PDB entry 1Y17 | X-ray diffraction, 2.40 A resolution | chains A and B

# Chain A
Molecule: anticoagulant protein A
From: Deinagkistrodon acutus
UniProtKB: Q9DEF9 (Q9DEF9_AGKAC); residues 1-129 here correspond to UniProt positions 24-152 (UniProt number = residue number + 23)
Chain sequence (129 residues; row label = number of the first residue in the row):
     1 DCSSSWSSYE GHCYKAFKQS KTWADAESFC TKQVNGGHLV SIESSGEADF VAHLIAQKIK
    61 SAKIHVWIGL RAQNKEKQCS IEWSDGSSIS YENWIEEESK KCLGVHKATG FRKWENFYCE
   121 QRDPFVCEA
Disulfides: Cys-2/Cys-13, Cys-30/Cys-127, Cys-102/Cys-119
Metal / ion sites: Ca2+: Ser-41, Glu-43, Glu-47, Glu-128

# Chain B
Molecule: anticoagulant protein-B
From: Deinagkistrodon acutus
UniProtKB: Q9DEF8 (Q9DEF8_AGKAC); residues 1-123 here correspond to UniProt positions 24-146 (UniProt number = residue number + 23)
Chain sequence (123 residues; each row starts with the number of its first residue):
     1 DCPSDWSSYE GHCYKPFNEP KNWADAENFC TQQHTGSHLV SFQSTEEADF VVKLAFQTFD
    61 YGIFWMGLSK IWNQCNWQWS NAAMLKYTDW AEESYCVYFK STNNKWRSIT CRMIANFVCE
   121 FQA
Disulfides: Cys-2/Cys-13, Cys-30/Cys-119, Cys-96/Cys-111
Metal / ion sites: Ca2+: Ser-41, Gln-43, Glu-47, Glu-120

# How chain A and chain B interact
Disulfides between the chains: Cys-79(A)/Cys-75(B)
Pairs across the interface (94; chain A residue first):
  Glu-27(A) / Ser-80(B)  hydrogen bond
  His-38(A) / Ser-80(B)
  His-38(A) / Asn-81(B)
  Leu-39(A) / Ser-80(B)
  Val-40(A) / Trp-79(B)
  Ser-41(A) / Trp-79(B)
  Ser-41(A) / Asn-81(B)  hydrogen bond
  Ile-42(A) / Trp-79(B)
  Ile-42(A) / Tyr-87(B)
  Glu-43(A) / Ala-83(B)
  Glu-43(A) / Tyr-87(B)
  Ser-44(A) / Tyr-87(B)
  Ser-45(A) / Tyr-87(B)
  Ile-68(A) / Trp-79(B)  hydrophobic
  Gly-69(A) / Gln-78(B)
  Gly-69(A) / Trp-79(B)
  Gly-69(A) / Ser-80(B)  hydrogen bond (backbone-backbone)
  Leu-70(A) / Trp-77(B)
  Leu-70(A) / Gln-78(B)
  Leu-70(A) / Trp-79(B)
  Arg-71(A) / Asn-76(B)
  Arg-71(A) / Trp-77(B)
  Arg-71(A) / Gln-78(B)  hydrogen bond (backbone-backbone)
  Ala-72(A) / Cys-75(B)  hydrophobic
  Ala-72(A) / Asn-76(B)
  Ala-72(A) / Trp-77(B)
  Gln-73(A) / Asn-76(B)  hydrogen bond (backbone-backbone)
  Gln-73(A) / Gln-78(B)  hydrogen bond
  Asn-74(A) / Cys-75(B)
  Asn-74(A) / Asn-76(B)  hydrogen bond (side chain-backbone)
  Lys-77(A) / Trp-72(B)  hydrogen bond (backbone-side chain)
  Gln-78(A) / Ile-71(B)
  Gln-78(A) / Trp-72(B)
  Gln-78(A) / Trp-106(B)
  Cys-79(A) / Ile-71(B)  hydrogen bond (backbone-backbone)
  Cys-79(A) / Gln-74(B)
  Cys-79(A) / Cys-75(B)  disulfide
  Ser-80(A) / Ile-71(B)
  Ser-80(A) / Gln-74(B)
  Glu-82(A) / Leu-68(B)
  Trp-83(A) / Val-40(B)
  Trp-83(A) / Ser-41(B)
  Trp-83(A) / Phe-42(B)
  Trp-83(A) / Gln-43(B)
  Trp-83(A) / Met-66(B)  hydrophobic
  Trp-83(A) / Gly-67(B)
  Trp-83(A) / Leu-68(B)  hydrophobic
  Trp-83(A) / Trp-106(B)  hydrophobic
  Ser-84(A) / Trp-23(B)
  Ser-84(A) / Glu-27(B)  hydrogen bond
  Ser-84(A) / His-38(B)  hydrogen bond (backbone-side chain)
  Ser-84(A) / Leu-39(B)
  Ser-84(A) / Gly-67(B)  hydrogen bond (backbone-backbone)
  Asp-85(A) / His-38(B)
  Asp-85(A) / Ser-41(B)  hydrogen bond
  Ser-87(A) / Gln-43(B)
  Ser-88(A) / Gln-43(B)
  Tyr-91(A) / Phe-42(B)
  Tyr-91(A) / Gln-43(B)
  Tyr-91(A) / Ser-44(B)
  Tyr-91(A) / Thr-45(B)  hydrogen bond
  Tyr-91(A) / Trp-106(B)
  Glu-92(A) / Trp-106(B)
  Asn-93(A) / Asn-104(B)  hydrogen bond (side chain-backbone)
  Asn-93(A) / Lys-105(B)  hydrogen bond
  Asn-93(A) / Trp-106(B)  hydrogen bond (backbone-backbone)
  Trp-94(A) / Ile-71(B)  hydrophobic
  Trp-94(A) / Val-97(B)  hydrophobic
  Trp-94(A) / Trp-106(B)
  Trp-94(A) / Ser-108(B)
  Ile-95(A) / Lys-105(B)
  Ile-95(A) / Trp-106(B)
  Glu-98(A) / Trp-72(B)
  Glu-98(A) / Trp-106(B)
  Glu-98(A) / Arg-107(B)
  Glu-98(A) / Ser-108(B)  hydrogen bond (backbone-side chain)
  Ser-99(A) / Trp-72(B)
  Lys-100(A) / Trp-72(B)
  Lys-100(A) / Ser-108(B)
  Lys-101(A) / Trp-77(B)
  Leu-103(A) / Trp-90(B)  hydrophobic
  Arg-112(A) / Asp-89(B)
  Lys-113(A) / Asp-89(B)  salt bridge
  Lys-113(A) / Ala-91(B)
  Trp-114(A) / Trp-79(B)  hydrophobic
  Trp-114(A) / Tyr-87(B)
  Trp-114(A) / Thr-88(B)
  Trp-114(A) / Asp-89(B)  hydrogen bond (backbone-backbone)
  Trp-114(A) / Trp-90(B)
  Trp-114(A) / Ala-91(B)  hydrogen bond (backbone-backbone)
  Glu-115(A) / Ala-91(B)
  Asn-116(A) / Trp-72(B)
  Asn-116(A) / Trp-77(B)
  Asn-116(A) / Tyr-95(B)
Other interface residues (no listed pair), chain A (46 interface residues in all): Trp-23, Ala-48, Ile-81, Ile-89, Ser-90
Other interface residues (no listed pair), chain B (41 interface residues in all): Ala-48, Ser-69, Lys-70, Leu-85, Glu-92

# Summary
Chain A and chain B form an interface of 46 and 41 residues respectively, with 1 disulfide bond, 20 hydrogen
bonds and 1 salt bridge. Among the polar pairs are Lys-113(A)/Asp-89(B), Glu-27(A)/Ser-80(B) and
Ser-41(A)/Asn-81(B). Ser-41(A), Glu-43(A), Glu-47(A) and Glu-128(A) coordinate Ca2+.
Chain A is anticoagulant protein A and chain B is anticoagulant protein-B, both from Deinagkistrodon acutus;
the structure, crystal structure of Aa-X-bp-II, a snake venom protein with the activity of binding to
coagulation factor ..., was determined by X-ray diffraction.
